Entry 2VDO (X-ray diffraction, 2.51 A resolution); this record covers chains B and C of the 5 polymer chains in the assembly.

# Chain B
Name: Integrin beta-3
Source organism: Homo sapiens
Notes: fragment: headpiece, residues 27-487
Reference sequence: P05106 (ITB3_HUMAN); residues 1-461 here correspond to UniProt positions 27-487 (UniProt number = residue number + 26)
Chain sequence (461 residues; each row starts with the number of its first residue):
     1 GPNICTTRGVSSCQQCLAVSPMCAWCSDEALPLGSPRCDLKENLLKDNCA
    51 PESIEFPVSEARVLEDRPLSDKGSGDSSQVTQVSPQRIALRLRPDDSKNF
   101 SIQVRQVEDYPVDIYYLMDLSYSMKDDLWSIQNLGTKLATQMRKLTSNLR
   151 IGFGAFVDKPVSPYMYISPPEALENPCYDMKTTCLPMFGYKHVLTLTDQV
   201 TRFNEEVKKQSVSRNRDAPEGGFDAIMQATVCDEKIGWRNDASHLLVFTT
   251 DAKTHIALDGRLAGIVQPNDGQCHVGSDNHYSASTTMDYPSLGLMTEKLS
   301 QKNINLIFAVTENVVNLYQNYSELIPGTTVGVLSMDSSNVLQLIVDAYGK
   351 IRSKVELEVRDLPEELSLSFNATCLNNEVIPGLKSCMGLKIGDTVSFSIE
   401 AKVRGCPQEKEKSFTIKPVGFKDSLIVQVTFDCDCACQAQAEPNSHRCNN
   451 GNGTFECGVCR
Disordered / not traced: 73-78
Cystine bridges: Cys5-Cys23, Cys13-Cys435, Cys16-Cys38, Cys26-Cys49, Cys177-Cys184, Cys232-Cys273, Cys374-Cys386, Cys406-Cys433, Cys437-Cys457, Cys448-Cys460
Covalent attachments: N-acetylglucosamine (NAG) linked to Asn99, Asn320, Asn371
Bound ions: Mg2+: Ser121, Ser123, Glu220 (shared with Asp410(C) of chain C); Ca2+ site 1: Ser123, Asp126, Asp127, Asp251 (together with glycerol); Ca2+ site 2: Asp158, Asn215, Asp217, Pro219, Glu220
Swiss-Prot annotation at these positions:
  - region: Cys177 to Cys184 (Involved in CX3CL1-, NRG1-, FGF1- and IGF1-binding), Gln267 to Met287 (CX3CL1-binding)
  - binding site (Mg(2+)): Ser121, Ser123, Glu220
  - binding site (Ca(2+)): Ser123, Asp126, Asp127, Asp158, Asn215, Asp217, Pro219, Glu220, Asp251, Met335
  - glycosylation (N-linked (GlcNAc...) asparagine): Asn99, Asn320, Asn371, Asn452

# Chain C
Name: Fibrinogen, gamma polypeptide
Notes: fragment: gamma chain c-terminal peptide, residues 426-437
Reference sequence: Q53Y18 (Q53Y18_HUMAN); residues 400-411 here correspond to UniProt positions 426-437 (UniProt number = residue number + 26)
Chain sequence (12 residues; each row starts with the number of its first residue):
   400 HHLGGAKQAGDV
Bound ions: Mg2+: Asp410 (shared with Ser121(B), Ser123(B), Glu220(B) of chain B)
Reported in the primary citation:
  - Mg2+ coordination: Asp410
  - contacts within the chain: Gly404-Lys406 (backbone contact)
  - Ca2+ coordination through a water molecule: Val411
  - mutagenesis - K406R (15-fold): decreased binding to Integrin alpha-iib (citing earlier work)

# Chain B / chain C interface
Residue-residue contacts (11):
  Ser121(B) with Asp410(C), hydrogen bond
  Tyr122(B) with Asp410(C), hydrogen bond (backbone-side chain)
  Ser123(B) with Asp410(C), hydrogen bond; Val411(C)
  Arg214(B) with Asp410(C)
  Asn215(B) with Asp410(C), hydrogen bond
  Arg216(B) with Gly409(C); Asp410(C), hydrogen bond (backbone-backbone)
  Ala218(B) with Ala408(C); Gly409(C)
  Glu220(B) with Asp410(C)
Other interface residues (no listed pair), chain B (9 interface residues in all): Asp217
From the paper, about this interface:
  - pairs named by the authors: Asn215(B)-Asp410(C) (hydrogen bond)

# In short
9 residues of chain B and 4 residues of chain C are in contact; the contacts include 5 hydrogen bonds. Polar
contacts include Ser121(B)-Asp410(C), Tyr122(B)-Asp410(C) and Ser123(B)-Asp410(C). The paper describes a
hydrogen bond between Asn215(B) and Asp410(C). The paper reports that K406R of chain C reduces binding to
Integrin alpha-iib; Mg2+ coordination by Asp410(C).
Chain B is Integrin beta-3 (Homo sapiens) and chain C is Fibrinogen, gamma polypeptide; the structure,
Integrin AlphaIIbBeta3 Headpiece Bound to Fibrinogen Gamma chain peptide, HHLGGAKQAGDV, was determined by
X-ray diffraction, deposited together with 2VC2, 2VDK, 2VDL, 2VDM, 2VDN, 2VDP, 2VDQ and 2VDR.
